Entry 7BP4 (X-ray diffraction, 2.10 A resolution); this record covers chains G and H of the 3 polymer chains in the assembly.

# Chain G
Protein: Histone H2A.6
From: Arabidopsis thaliana
Reference sequence: Q9LD28 (H2A6_ARATH); residues 14-106 here = UniProt positions 14-106
Chain sequence (93 residues; numbered 14 to 106; the number before each row is that of its first residue):
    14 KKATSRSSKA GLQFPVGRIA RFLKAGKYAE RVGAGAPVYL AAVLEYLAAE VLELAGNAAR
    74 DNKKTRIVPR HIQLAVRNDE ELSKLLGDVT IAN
Disordered / not traced: 14-22, 105-106

# Chain H
Protein: Histone H2B.1
From: Arabidopsis thaliana
Reference sequence: Q9LQQ4 (H2B1_ARATH); residue numbers follow UniProt; this construct covers 51-148
Chain sequence (98 residues; each row starts with the number of its first residue):
    51 KKRSKKNVET YKIYIFKVLK QVHPDIGISS KAMGIMNSFI NDIFEKLAQE SSKLARYNKK
   111 PTITSREIQT AVRLVLPGEL AKHAVSEGTK AVTKFTSS
Disordered / not traced: 51-59, 148
UniProt features mapped onto this chain:
  - cross-link: Lys-144 (Glycyl lysine isopeptide (Lys-Gly) (interchain with G-Cter in ubiquitin))

# Interface between chain G and chain H
Contacting residue pairs (101; chain G residue first):
  Ala-23(G) / Ala-141(H)
  Ala-23(G) / Lys-144(H)
  Gln-26(G) / Tyr-64(H)
  Gln-26(G) / Lys-67(H)
  Gln-26(G) / Gln-71(H)
  Phe-27(G) / Tyr-61(H)  hydrophobic
  Phe-27(G) / Tyr-64(H)
  Phe-27(G) / Val-68(H)  hydrophobic
  Pro-28(G) / Tyr-64(H)
  Arg-31(G) / Tyr-61(H)  hydrogen bond
  Phe-35(G) / Phe-94(H)  hydrophobic
  Leu-36(G) / Ala-98(H)  hydrophobic
  Tyr-41(G) / Glu-95(H)  hydrogen bond
  Tyr-41(G) / Ala-98(H)  hydrophobic
  Tyr-41(G) / Gln-99(H)
  Tyr-41(G) / Ser-102(H)  hydrogen bond (backbone-side chain)
  Tyr-41(G) / Ile-113(H)
  Ala-42(G) / Pro-111(H)
  Ala-42(G) / Ile-113(H)  hydrophobic
  Glu-43(G) / Lys-110(H)
  Glu-43(G) / Pro-111(H)  hydrogen bond (backbone-backbone)
  Arg-44(G) / Lys-110(H)
  Arg-44(G) / Pro-111(H)  hydrogen bond (backbone-backbone)
  Arg-44(G) / Thr-112(H)
  Arg-44(G) / Ile-113(H)  hydrogen bond (backbone-backbone)
  Val-45(G) / Ile-113(H)
  Gly-46(G) / Ile-113(H)  hydrogen bond (backbone-backbone)
  Gly-48(G) / Ser-115(H)
  Gly-48(G) / Val-142(H)
  Ala-49(G) / Ile-113(H)
  Ala-49(G) / Thr-114(H)
  Ala-49(G) / Ser-115(H)
  Ala-49(G) / Ile-118(H)  hydrophobic
  Val-51(G) / Ala-141(H)
  Val-51(G) / Val-142(H)
  Val-51(G) / Phe-145(H)  hydrophobic
  Tyr-52(G) / Ser-115(H)
  Tyr-52(G) / Ile-118(H)  hydrophobic
  Tyr-52(G) / Gln-119(H)  hydrogen bond
  Tyr-52(G) / Val-135(H)  hydrogen bond (side chain-backbone)
  Tyr-52(G) / Gly-138(H)
  Tyr-52(G) / Thr-139(H)
  Leu-53(G) / Phe-94(H)  hydrophobic
  Leu-53(G) / Leu-97(H)  hydrophobic
  Ala-55(G) / Glu-137(H)
  Ala-55(G) / Ala-141(H)  hydrophobic
  Val-56(G) / Leu-97(H)  hydrophobic
  Val-56(G) / Ala-134(H)
  Leu-57(G) / Tyr-61(H)
  Leu-57(G) / Ile-90(H)
  Leu-57(G) / Ile-93(H)  hydrophobic
  Leu-57(G) / Phe-94(H)  hydrophobic
  Glu-58(G) / Val-68(H)
  Tyr-59(G) / Leu-130(H)
  Tyr-59(G) / His-133(H)
  Tyr-59(G) / Ala-134(H)  hydrophobic
  Leu-60(G) / Ile-93(H)  hydrophobic
  Ala-61(G) / Ile-90(H)  hydrophobic
  Ala-62(G) / Val-68(H)  hydrophobic
  Val-64(G) / Met-86(H)  hydrophobic
  Leu-65(G) / Ile-65(H)
  Leu-65(G) / Leu-69(H)
  Leu-65(G) / His-73(H)
  Leu-65(G) / Met-86(H)  hydrophobic
  Glu-66(G) / His-73(H)  hydrogen bond (backbone-side chain)
  Gly-69(G) / His-73(H)
  Gly-69(G) / Ile-76(H)
  Asn-70(G) / His-73(H)  hydrogen bond
  Arg-73(G) / His-73(H)  hydrogen bond
  Thr-78(G) / Ile-76(H)
  Thr-78(G) / Gly-77(H)  hydrogen bond (backbone-backbone)
  Arg-79(G) / Gly-77(H)
  Arg-79(G) / Ile-78(H)
  Arg-79(G) / Ser-79(H)
  Ile-80(G) / Leu-69(H)  hydrophobic
  Ile-80(G) / Ile-76(H)  hydrophobic
  Ile-80(G) / Gly-77(H)  hydrogen bond (backbone-backbone)
  Ile-80(G) / Ile-78(H)
  Ile-80(G) / Ser-79(H)  hydrogen bond (backbone-backbone)
  Ile-80(G) / Ala-82(H)
  Val-81(G) / Ser-79(H)
  Val-81(G) / Ala-82(H)
  Pro-82(G) / Ser-79(H)
  Pro-82(G) / Lys-81(H)
  Pro-82(G) / Ala-82(H)
  Pro-82(G) / Ile-85(H)  hydrophobic
  Ile-85(G) / Ala-82(H)
  Ile-85(G) / Ile-85(H)  hydrophobic
  Ile-85(G) / Phe-89(H)  hydrophobic
  Glu-94(G) / Pro-127(H)
  Glu-94(G) / Gly-128(H)
  Glu-94(G) / Glu-129(H)  hydrogen bond (side chain-backbone)
  Glu-94(G) / Leu-130(H)  hydrogen bond (side chain-backbone)
  Leu-95(G) / Leu-130(H)  hydrophobic
  Lys-97(G) / Pro-127(H)
  Leu-98(G) / Ile-93(H)  hydrophobic
  Leu-98(G) / Leu-126(H)  hydrophobic
  Leu-98(G) / Pro-127(H)
  Leu-99(G) / Phe-89(H)  hydrophobic
  Leu-99(G) / Ile-93(H)  hydrophobic
  Val-102(G) / Phe-89(H)  hydrophobic
Also at the interface, not in a pair above, chain G (52 interface residues in all): Leu-25, Ile-32, Lys-40, Ala-47, Glu-63, Ala-72, Lys-77, Val-89
Also at the interface, not in a pair above, chain H (54 interface residues in all): Val-72, Asp-75, Lys-96, Lys-109, Val-122, Val-125

# In short
The interface between chain G and chain H involves 52 residues on one side and 54 on the other, with 17
hydrogen bonds. Polar pairs include Arg-31(G)/Tyr-61(H), Tyr-41(G)/Glu-95(H) and Tyr-41(G)/Ser-102(H).
Chain G is Histone H2A.6 and chain H is Histone H2B.1, both from Arabidopsis thaliana; the structure,
Structural insights into nucleosome reorganization by NAP1-RELATED PROTEIN 1 (NRP1), was determined by X-ray
diffraction, deposited together with 7BP2, 7BP5, 7BP6 and 7C7X.
